Entry 4O4I (X-ray diffraction, 2.40 A resolution); this record covers chains B and E of the 6 polymer chains in the assembly.

Chain B:
Protein: Tubulin beta-2B chain
Source organism: Bos taurus
Reference sequence: Q6B856 (TBB2B_BOVIN); the author numbering skips numbers that UniProt does not, so the offset changes along the chain: 1-42 = UniProt 1-42; 45-360 = UniProt 43-358; 369-455 = UniProt 359-445
Sequence (445 residues; numbered 1 to 455; 10 numbers in that range are skipped by the numbering (no residue carries them; nothing is unmodelled there); the number before each row is that of its first residue):
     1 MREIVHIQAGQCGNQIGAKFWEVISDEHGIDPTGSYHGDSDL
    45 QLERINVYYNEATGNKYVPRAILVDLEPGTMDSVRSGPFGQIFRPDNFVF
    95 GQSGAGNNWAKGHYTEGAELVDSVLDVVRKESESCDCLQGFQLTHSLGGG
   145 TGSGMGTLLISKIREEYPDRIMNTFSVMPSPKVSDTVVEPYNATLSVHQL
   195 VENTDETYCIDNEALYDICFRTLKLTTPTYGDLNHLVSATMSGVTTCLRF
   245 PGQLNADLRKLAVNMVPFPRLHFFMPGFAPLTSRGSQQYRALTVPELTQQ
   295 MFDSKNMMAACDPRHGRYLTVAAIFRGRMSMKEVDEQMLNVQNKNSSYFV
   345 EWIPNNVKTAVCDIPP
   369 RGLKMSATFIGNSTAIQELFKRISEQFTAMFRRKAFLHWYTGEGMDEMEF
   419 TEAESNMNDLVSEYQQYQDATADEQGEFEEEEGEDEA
Disordered / not traced: 439-455
Metal / ion sites: Mg2+: Gln11 (together with GDP); Ca2+ near Glu113 (its only coordinating residue here)
Residues lining bound ligands:
  - epothilone a (EP): Cys213, Leu217, Leu219, Asp226, His229, Leu230, Ala233, Phe272, Pro274, Leu275, Thr276, Ser277, Arg278, Gln281, Gln282, Arg284, Leu371
  - GDP (guanosine-5'-diphosphate): Gly10, Gln11, Cys12, Gln15, Ile16, Asp69, Ala99, Asn101, Ser140, Gly142, Gly143, Gly144, Thr145, Gly146, Ser147, Val171, Pro173, Val177, Asp179, Glu183, Asn206, Leu209, Tyr224, Leu227, Asn228
  - Laulimalide (LLM): Thr292, Gln293, Phe296, Asp297, Ser298, Lys299, Pro307, Arg308, Tyr312, Asn334, Val335, Asn339, Tyr342, Phe343

Chain E:
Protein: Stathmin-4
Source organism: Rattus norvegicus
Reference sequence: P63043 (STMN4_RAT); residues 5-145 here correspond to UniProt positions 49-189 (UniProt number = residue number + 44)
Sequence (143 residues; row label = number of the first residue in the row):
     3 MADMEVIELNKCTSGQSFEVILKPPSFDGVPEFNASLPRRRDPSLEEIQK
    53 KLEAAEERRKYQEAELLKHLAEKREHEREVIQKAIEENNNFIKMAKEKLA
   103 QKMESNKENREAHLAAMLERLQEKDKHAEEVRKNKELKEEASR
Disordered / not traced: 3-5, 27-43, 144-145
Construct notes: cloning artifact (3-4)

Chain B / chain E interface:
Pairs across the interface (24; chain B residue first):
  Tyr108(B) - His78(E)  hydrogen bond
  Tyr108(B) - Glu79(E)
  Tyr108(B) - Val82(E)  hydrophobic
  Tyr108(B) - Ile83(E)
  Leu152(B) - Glu79(E)
  Ser155(B) - Leu72(E)
  Ser155(B) - Arg76(E)  hydrogen bond
  Lys156(B) - Arg76(E)
  Lys156(B) - Glu79(E)  salt bridge
  Arg158(B) - Leu68(E)
  Glu159(B) - Leu69(E)
  Glu159(B) - Leu72(E)
  Glu159(B) - Arg76(E)  salt bridge
  Pro162(B) - Glu65(E)
  Glu196(B) - His71(E)  salt bridge
  Glu196(B) - Lys75(E)  salt bridge
  Thr409(B) - Glu89(E)
  Glu411(B) - Val82(E)
  Glu411(B) - Ala86(E)
  Gly412(B) - Val82(E)
  Gly412(B) - Lys85(E)
  Met413(B) - Val82(E)
  Asp414(B) - Lys85(E)
  Glu417(B) - His78(E)  salt bridge
Other interface residues (no listed pair), chain B (16 interface residues in all): Thr109, Gly410
Other interface residues (no listed pair), chain E (16 interface residues in all): Ala73, Asn90

Overview:
Chain B and chain E each contribute 16 residues to their interface, with 2 hydrogen bonds and 5 salt bridges.
Polar contacts include Lys156(B)-Glu79(E), Glu159(B)-Arg76(E) and Glu196(B)-His71(E). Bound to chain B: GDP,
epothilone a and Laulimalide.
Here chain B is Tubulin beta-2B chain (Bos taurus) and chain E is Stathmin-4 (Rattus norvegicus). Entry 4O4I
(Tubulin-Laulimalide-Epothilone A complex) was determined by X-ray diffraction together with 4O4J, 4O4L and
4O4H from the same study.
